8TSW - chains A and C of the 12 polymer chains in the assembly; structure by electron microscopy, 3.10 A resolution.

[Chain A]
Protein: ABC transporter ATP-binding protein
From: Caldimonas thermodepolymerans
UniProtKB: A0A2S5T4B3 (A0A2S5T4B3_9BURK); residue numbers follow UniProt; this construct covers 1-226
Chain sequence (234 residues; numbered 1 to 234; the number before each row is that of its first residue):
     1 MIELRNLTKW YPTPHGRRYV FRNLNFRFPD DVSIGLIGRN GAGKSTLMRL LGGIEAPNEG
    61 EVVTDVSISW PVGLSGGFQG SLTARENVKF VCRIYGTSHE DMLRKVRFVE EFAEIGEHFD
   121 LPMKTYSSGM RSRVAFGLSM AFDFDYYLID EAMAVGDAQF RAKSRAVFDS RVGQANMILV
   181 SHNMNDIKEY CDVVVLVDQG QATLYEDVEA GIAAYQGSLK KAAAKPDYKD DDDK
Disordered / not traced: 12-16, 220-234
Differences from the reference sequence: expression tag (227-234)

[Chain C]
Protein: Transport permease protein
From: Caldimonas thermodepolymerans
UniProtKB: A0A2S5T447 (A0A2S5T447_9BURK); residues 4-271 here correspond to UniProt positions 2-269 (UniProt number = residue number - 2)
Chain sequence (274 residues; row label = number of the first residue in the row; numbers below 1 keep their minus sign (Met-2 is residue -2)):
    -2 MGKIHLAVSE RSPRVKRSPW QIQQAVLFAL FLRELKTRLG GRWLGVFWVL LEPVAHIAVM
    58 TTLFSLAHRA AMPSIEYPVF LITGLIPFFM FRGLVTRLME AIDSNRGLFA YRQVKPIDTV
   118 IARAMLEISL QSIVYLIALG TLGWLGFHFL PVRALELAGV SAVLIMLGAS LGLFFAVVTN
   178 EIPQARAIVR ISLLPLYFVS GVIFPVHTIP PQYLPLLQLN PVLHLIELSR ASFFPQYRVL
   238 QGINLAYPAG FALLSLFLAL MLYRLRRHQL ASVV
Disordered / not traced: -2 to 13, 269-271
Differences from the reference sequence: initiating methionine (-2); expression tag (-1 to 3)
What the authors report for this chain:
  - mutagenesis - R89K: decreased stability

[Chain A / chain C interface]
Pairs across the interface - 31 pairs, chain A then chain C:
  Leu51(A) - Arg109(C)
  Gly52(A) - Arg109(C)  hydrogen bond (backbone-side chain)
  Gly53(A) - Arg109(C)
  Ile54(A) - Phe106(C)
  Ala56(A) - His265(C)  hydrogen bond (backbone-side chain)
  Asn58(A) - His265(C)  hydrogen bond
  Ile68(A) - Arg109(C)  hydrogen bond (backbone-side chain)
  Ser69(A) - Arg109(C)
  Trp70(A) - Tyr108(C)
  Trp70(A) - Arg109(C)
  Gly76(A) - Gly104(C)
  Gly77(A) - Gly104(C)
  Gly77(A) - Leu105(C)
  Gly77(A) - Tyr108(C)  hydrogen bond (backbone-side chain)
  Gln79(A) - Arg30(C)  hydrogen bond
  Gln79(A) - Ser101(C)  hydrogen bond (side chain-backbone)
  Gln79(A) - Leu105(C)
  Ser81(A) - Thr34(C)
  Leu82(A) - Arg30(C)
  Phe90(A) - Ala26(C)  hydrophobic
  Phe90(A) - Leu27(C)  hydrophobic
  Phe90(A) - Leu105(C)  hydrophobic
  Val91(A) - Tyr108(C)  hydrophobic
  Arg93(A) - Ala22(C)
  Arg93(A) - Leu29(C)
  Ile94(A) - Arg14(C)  hydrogen bond (backbone-side chain)
  Ile94(A) - Ala26(C)  hydrophobic
  Ile94(A) - Gln110(C)
  Ile94(A) - Val111(C)  hydrophobic
  Tyr95(A) - Arg14(C)  hydrogen bond (backbone-side chain)
  Tyr95(A) - Gln110(C)
Interface residues without a listed pair, chain A (23 interface residues in all): Lys9, Phe78, Gly96, Leu138
Interface residues without a listed pair, chain C (20 interface residues in all): Val23, Lys33, Asn102, Ala107

[Overview]
Chain A and chain C form an interface of 23 and 20 residues respectively, with 9 hydrogen bonds. Among the
polar pairs are Gly52(A)-Arg109(C), Ala56(A)-His265(C) and Asn58(A)-His265(C). The paper reports that R89K of
chain C reduces stability.
Chain A is ABC transporter ATP-binding protein and chain C is Transport permease protein, both from Caldimonas
thermodepolymerans; the structure, S. thermodepolymerans KpsMT-KpsE Apo 1, was determined by electron
microscopy, deposited together with 8TSH, 8TSI, 8TSL, 8TT3 and 8TUN.
